PDB entry 7Q5H | X-ray diffraction, 2.31 A resolution | chain A

# Chain A
Name: Kelch-like ECH-associated protein 1
Source organism: Homo sapiens
Reference sequence: Q14145 (KEAP1_HUMAN); residues 321-609 here = UniProt positions 321-609
Amino-acid sequence (295 residues; numbered 315 to 609; the number before each row is that of its first residue):
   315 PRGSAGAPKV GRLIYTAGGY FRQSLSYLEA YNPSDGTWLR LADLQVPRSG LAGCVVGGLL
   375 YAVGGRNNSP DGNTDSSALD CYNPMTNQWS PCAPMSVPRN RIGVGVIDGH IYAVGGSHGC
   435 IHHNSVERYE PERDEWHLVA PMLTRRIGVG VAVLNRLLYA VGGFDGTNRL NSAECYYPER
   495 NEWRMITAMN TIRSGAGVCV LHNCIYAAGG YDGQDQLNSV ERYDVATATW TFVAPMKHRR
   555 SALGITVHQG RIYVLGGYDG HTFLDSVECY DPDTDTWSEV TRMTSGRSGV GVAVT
Not modelled in the structure: 315-324
Construct notes: expression tag (315-320); conflict A540 (Glu in Q14145), A542 (Glu in Q14145)
Small-molecule neighbours: 92I ((3S,5S,8R)-8-[[(2S)-1-ethanoylpyrrolidin-2-yl]carbonylamino]-N,N-dimethyl-3,7,11-tris(oxidanylidene)-10-oxa-3$l4-thia-6-azabicyclo[10.4.0]hexadeca-1(16),12,14-triene-5-carboxamide): Y334, S363, G364, N382, R415, G462, G509, S555, A556, Y572, F577, S602, G603
Curated features (UniProtKB/Swiss-Prot):
  - site: C434 (Sensor for electrophilic agents)
  - modified residue: C434 (S-cGMP-cysteine)
  - natural variant: G333 (G333C: In a NSCLC cell line), G350 (G350S: In a NSCLC cell line), G364 (G364C: In a lung adenocarcinoma cell line), G430 (G430C: In a lung adenocarcinoma patient), A522 (A522V: In a breast cancer sample)
  - mutagenesis: Y334 (Y334A: Loss of interaction with NFE2L2/NRF2. Strongly reduces repression of NFE2L2/NRF2-dependent gene expression. Loss of interaction with PGAM5), R380 (R380A: Loss of interaction with NFE2L2/NRF2. Abolishes repression of NFE2L2/NRF2-dependent gene expression. Impaired interaction with SQSTM1/p62), N382 (N382A: Loss of interaction with NFE2L2/NRF2. Strongly reduces repression of NFE2L2/NRF2-dependent gene expression. Impaired interaction with SQSTM1/p62), R415 (R415A: Loss of interaction with NFE2L2/NRF2. Abolishes repression of NFE2L2/NRF2-dependent gene expression. Loss of interaction with PGAM5. Does not affect interaction with SQSTM1/p62), H436 (H436A: Loss of interaction with NFE2L2/NRF2. Abolishes repression of NFE2L2/NRF2-dependent gene expression. Does not affect interaction with SQSTM1/p62), F478 (F478A: Abolishes repression of NFE2L2/NRF2-dependent gene expression), R483 (R483A: Loss of interaction with NFE2L2/NRF2. Abolishes repression of NFE2L2/NRF2-dependent gene expression. Loss of interaction with PGAM5. Does not affect interaction with SQSTM1/p62), Y525 (Y525A: Loss of interaction with NFE2L2/NRF2. Strongly reduces repression of NFE2L2/NRF2-dependent gene expression. Abolishes interaction with SQSTM1/p62), Y572 (Y572A: Loss of interaction with NFE2L2/NRF2. Strongly reduces repression of NFE2L2/NRF2-dependent gene expression. Loss of interaction with PGAM5. Abolishes interaction with SQSTM1/p62)

# Summary
Ligands of chain A: compound 92I. From UniProt: 9 mutagenesis sites.
Chain A is Kelch-like ECH-associated protein 1 (Homo sapiens); the structure, Keap1 compound complex, was
determined by X-ray diffraction (same publication as 7Q6Q, 7Q6S, 7Q8R and 7Q96).
